PDB entry 8DPF | electron microscopy, 2.84 A resolution | chains B and E of the 5 polymer chains in the assembly

== Chain B ==
Molecule: G-alpha subunit q (Gi2-mini-Gq chimeric)
Organism: Homo sapiens
Chain sequence (246 residues; each row starts with the number of its first residue):
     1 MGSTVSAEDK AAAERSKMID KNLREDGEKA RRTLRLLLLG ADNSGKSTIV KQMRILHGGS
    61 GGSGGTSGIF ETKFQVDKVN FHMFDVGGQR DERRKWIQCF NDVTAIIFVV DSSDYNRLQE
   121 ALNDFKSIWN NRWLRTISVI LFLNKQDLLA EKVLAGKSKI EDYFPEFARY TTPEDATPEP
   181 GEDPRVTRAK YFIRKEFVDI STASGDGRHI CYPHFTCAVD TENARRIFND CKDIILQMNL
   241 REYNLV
Not modelled in the structure: 1-4, 52-67, 88-92

== Chain E ==
Molecule: Antibody fragment scFv16
Organism: Homo sapiens
Notes: antibody fragment or engineered binder
Chain sequence (267 residues; numbered 1 to 255 plus 15 insertion-coded residues; 3 numbers in that range are skipped by the numbering (no residue carries them; nothing is unmodelled there); the number before each row is that of its first residue; a row labelled like 120A-120O holds insertion residues (120A, then the next letters in order)):
     1 DVQLVESGGG LVQPGGSRKL SCSASGFAFS SFGMHWVRQA PEKGLEWVAY ISSGSGTIYY
    61 ADTVKGRFTI SRDDPKNTLF LQMTSLRSED TAMYYCVRSI YYYGSSPFDF WGQGTTLTVS
120A-120O SGGGGSGGGGSGGGG
   124 SDIVMTQATS SVPVTPGESV SISCRSSKSL LHSNGNTYLY WFLQRPGQSP QLLIYRMSNL
   184 ASGVPDRFSG SGSGTAFTLT ISRLEAEDVG VYYCMQHLEY PLTFGAGTKL ELKAAALEVL
   244 FQGPHHHHHH HH
Not modelled in the structure: 1, 120A-120O, 138, 236-255
Disulfide bonds: Cys147-Cys217

== Chain B / chain E interface ==
Residue-residue contacts - 14 pairs, chain B then chain E:
  Ser6(B) with His155(E); Tyr161(E), hydrogen bond
  Ala7(B) with Tyr223(E), hydrophobic
  Glu8(B) with Tyr101(E); Tyr161(E); Tyr163(E), hydrogen bond; Arg179(E), salt bridge
  Asp9(B) with Asn157(E)
  Lys10(B) with Tyr59(E)
  Ala11(B) with Tyr101(E), hydrophobic
  Glu14(B) with Ser52(E), hydrogen bond; Thr57(E)
  Arg15(B) with Ile100(E); Tyr101(E)
Other interface residues (no listed pair), chain B (11 interface residues in all): Val5, Ala12, Met18
Other interface residues (no listed pair), chain E (18 interface residues in all): Ser31, Ser53, Gly54, Tyr102, Pro107, His220, Leu221

== In short ==
11 residues of chain B and 18 residues of chain E are in contact, with 3 hydrogen bonds and 1 salt bridge.
Polar contacts include Glu8(B)-Arg179(E), Ser6(B)-Tyr161(E) and Glu8(B)-Tyr163(E).
Here chain B is G-alpha subunit q (Gi2-mini-Gq chimeric) and chain E is Antibody fragment scFv16, both from
Homo sapiens. Entry 8DPF (Cryo-EM structure of the 5HT2C receptor (INI isoform) bound to lorcaserin) was
determined by electron microscopy, deposited together with 8DPG, 8DPH and 8DPI.
